PDB entry 1KF9 | X-ray diffraction, 2.60 A resolution | chains A and B of the 3 polymer chains in the assembly

== Chain A ==
Name: Phage display derived variant human growth hormone
Organism: Homo sapiens
Amino-acid sequence (191 residues; row label = number of the first residue in the row):
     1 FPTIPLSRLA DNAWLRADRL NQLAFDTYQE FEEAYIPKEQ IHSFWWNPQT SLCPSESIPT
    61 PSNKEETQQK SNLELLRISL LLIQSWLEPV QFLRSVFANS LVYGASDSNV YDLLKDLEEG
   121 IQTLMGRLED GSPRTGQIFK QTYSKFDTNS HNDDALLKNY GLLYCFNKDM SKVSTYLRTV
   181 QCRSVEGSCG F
Not modelled in the structure: 129-155, 185-187, 191
Disulfides: Cys-53/Cys-165, Cys-182/Cys-189

== Chain B ==
Name: Extracellular domain human growth hormone receptor (1-238)
Organism: Homo sapiens
UniProt: P10912 (GHR_HUMAN); residues 201-438 here correspond to UniProt positions 19-256 (UniProt number = residue number - 182)
Amino-acid sequence (238 residues; row label = number of the first residue in the row):
   201 FSGSEATAAI LSRAPWSLQS VNPGLKTNSS KEPKFTKCRS PERETFSCHW TDEVHHGTKN
   261 LGPIQLFYTR RNTQEWTQEW KECPDYVSAG ENSCYFNSSF TSIWIPYCIK LTSNGGTVDE
   321 KCFSVDEIVQ PDPPIALNWT LLNVSLTGIH ADIQVRWEAP RNADIQKGWM VLEYELQYKE
   381 VNETKWKMMD PILTTSVPVY SLKVDKEYEV RVRSKQRNSG NYGEFSEVLY VTLPQMSQ
Not modelled in the structure: 201-232, 252-262, 437-438
Disulfides: Cys-238/Cys-248, Cys-283/Cys-294, Cys-308/Cys-322
Swiss-Prot annotation at these positions:
  - motif: Tyr-422 to Ser-426 (WSXWS motif)
  - glycosylation (N-linked (GlcNAc...) asparagine): Asn-228, Asn-297, Asn-338, Asn-343, Asn-382

== Interface between chain A and chain B ==
Residue-residue contacts (43; chain A residue first):
  Trp-14(A) / Val-371(B)  hydrophobic
  Asp-18(A) / Arg-417(B)  salt bridge
  Asp-18(A) / Asn-418(B)  hydrogen bond (backbone-side chain)
  Asn-21(A) / Asn-418(B)  hydrogen bond
  Gln-22(A) / Asn-418(B)  hydrogen bond (backbone-side chain)
  Phe-25(A) / Asn-418(B)
  His-42(A) / Cys-322(B)
  His-42(A) / Glu-327(B)  salt bridge
  Trp-45(A) / Arg-271(B)  hydrogen bond (backbone-side chain)
  Trp-45(A) / Pro-306(B)
  Trp-45(A) / Phe-323(B)
  Trp-46(A) / Trp-276(B)
  Trp-46(A) / Cys-322(B)  hydrophobic
  Ser-51(A) / Arg-271(B)
  Pro-61(A) / Trp-304(B)
  Ser-62(A) / Ser-302(B)  hydrogen bond (backbone-side chain)
  Ser-62(A) / Ile-303(B)  hydrogen bond (backbone-backbone)
  Asn-63(A) / Trp-369(B)
  Lys-64(A) / Glu-244(B)  salt bridge
  Lys-64(A) / Asp-364(B)  salt bridge
  Lys-64(A) / Lys-367(B)
  Lys-64(A) / Trp-369(B)
  Thr-67(A) / Trp-369(B)
  Gln-68(A) / Asp-364(B)  hydrogen bond
  Gln-68(A) / Lys-367(B)
  Lys-168(A) / Trp-304(B)
  Ser-171(A) / Arg-243(B)  hydrogen bond
  Ser-171(A) / Trp-304(B)  hydrogen bond
  Ser-171(A) / Asp-326(B)
  Lys-172(A) / Trp-304(B)
  Thr-175(A) / Arg-243(B)  hydrogen bond
  Thr-175(A) / Trp-304(B)
  Thr-175(A) / Gly-368(B)
  Thr-175(A) / Trp-369(B)
  Tyr-176(A) / Trp-304(B)
  Arg-178(A) / Gly-368(B)
  Arg-178(A) / Val-371(B)
  Thr-179(A) / Lys-367(B)
  Thr-179(A) / Gly-368(B)
  Cys-182(A) / Ile-365(B)
  Cys-182(A) / Gln-366(B)
  Cys-182(A) / Lys-367(B)
  Cys-182(A) / Gly-368(B)
Other interface residues (no listed pair), chain A (27 interface residues in all): Asp-26, Tyr-164, Cys-189, Gly-190
Other interface residues (no listed pair), chain B (27 interface residues in all): Thr-301, Ile-305, Cys-308, Ser-324, Leu-393, Ser-419

== Overview ==
Chain A and chain B each contribute 27 residues to their interface, with 10 hydrogen bonds and 4 salt bridges.
Polar contacts include Asp-18(A)/Arg-417(B), His-42(A)/Glu-327(B) and Lys-64(A)/Glu-244(B).
Chain A is Phage display derived variant human growth hormone and chain B is Extracellular domain human growth
hormone receptor (1-238), both from Homo sapiens; the structure, Phage display derived variant of human growth
hormone complexed with two copies of the extracellular domain ..., was determined by X-ray diffraction.
